8BD6 - chains A and D of the 15 polymer chains in the assembly; structure by electron microscopy, 4.10 A resolution (low resolution: residue-level contacts below are approximate; hydrogen-bond / salt-bridge calls are withheld).

== Chain A ==
Protein: Cas12k
Organism: Scytonema hofmannii
UniProtKB: A0A8M0FGU0 (A0A8M0FGU0_9CYAN); residues 2-639 here = UniProt positions 2-639
Chain sequence (698 residues; row label = number of the first residue in the row; numbers below 1 keep their minus sign (Met-58 is residue -58)):
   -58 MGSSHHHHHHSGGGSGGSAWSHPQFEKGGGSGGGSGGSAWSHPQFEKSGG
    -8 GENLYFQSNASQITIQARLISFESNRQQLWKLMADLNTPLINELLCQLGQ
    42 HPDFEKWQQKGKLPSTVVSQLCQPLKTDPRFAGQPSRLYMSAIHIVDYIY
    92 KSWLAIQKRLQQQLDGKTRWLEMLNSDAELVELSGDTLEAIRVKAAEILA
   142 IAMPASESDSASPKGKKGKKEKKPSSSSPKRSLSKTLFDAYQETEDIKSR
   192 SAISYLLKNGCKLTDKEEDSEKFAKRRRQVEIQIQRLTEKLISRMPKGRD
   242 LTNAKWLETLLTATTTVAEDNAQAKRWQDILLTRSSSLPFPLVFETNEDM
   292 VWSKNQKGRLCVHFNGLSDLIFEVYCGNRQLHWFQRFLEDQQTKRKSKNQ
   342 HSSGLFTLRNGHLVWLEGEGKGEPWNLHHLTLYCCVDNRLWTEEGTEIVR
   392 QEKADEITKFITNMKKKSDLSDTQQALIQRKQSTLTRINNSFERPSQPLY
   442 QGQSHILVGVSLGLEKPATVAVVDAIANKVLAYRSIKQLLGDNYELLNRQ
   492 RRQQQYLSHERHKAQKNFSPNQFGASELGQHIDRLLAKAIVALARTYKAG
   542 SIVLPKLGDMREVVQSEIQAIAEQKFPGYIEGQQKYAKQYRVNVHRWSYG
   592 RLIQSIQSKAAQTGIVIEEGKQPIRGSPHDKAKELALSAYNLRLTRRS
Unresolved in the structure: -58 to 0, 143-173, 233-277, 637-639
Differences from the reference sequence: initiating methionine (-58); expression tag (-57 to 1)

== Chain D ==
Molecule: DNA non-target strand
Sequence (49 nucleotides; each row starts with the number of its first residue; numbers below 1 keep their minus sign (DG-9 is residue -9)):
    -9 GTAGGAGGTTCTCTTCAGTATTAATAAGGCCACTGTTAAACGTACTATA
Unresolved in the structure: -9, 2-39

== How chain A and chain D interact ==
Contacting residue pairs (23; chain A residue first):
  Ser56(A) - DC1(D)
  Thr57(A) - DC1(D)
  Ser77(A) - DG-3(D)
  Arg78(A) - DG-3(D)
  Arg78(A) - DG-2(D)
  Met81(A) - DT-1(D)
  Val292(A) - DG-5(D)
  His304(A) - DG-5(D)
  His304(A) - DA-4(D)
  Phe305(A) - DA-4(D)
  Asn306(A) - DA-4(D)
  Asn306(A) - DG-3(D)
  Gly307(A) - DA-4(D)
  Leu308(A) - DA-4(D)
  Ser309(A) - DG-5(D)
  Ser309(A) - DA-4(D)
  Arg336(A) - DG-6(D)
  Arg336(A) - DG-5(D)
  Lys339(A) - DA-7(D)
  Thr414(A) - DT0(D)
  Leu418(A) - DT0(D)
  Arg421(A) - DG-2(D)
  Arg421(A) - DT-1(D)
Also at the interface, not in a pair above, chain A (21 interface residues in all): His85, Thr287, Asp310, Gln415
Also at the interface, not in a pair above, chain D (10 interface residues in all): DT-8

== Summary ==
Chain A and chain D form an interface of 21 and 10 residues respectively.
Here chain A is Cas12k (Scytonema hofmannii) and chain D is DNA non-target strand. Entry 8BD6
(Cas12k-sgRNA-dsDNA-TnsC non-productive complex) was determined by electron microscopy (same publication as
8BD4 and 8BD5).
